PDB entry 4RHJ | X-ray diffraction, 1.80 A resolution | chain A

== Chain A ==
Protein: Arginase
Organism: Trypanosoma brucei brucei
Notes: EC 3.5.3.1
UniProt: Q581Y0 (Q581Y0_TRYB2); residue numbers follow UniProt; this construct covers 1-331
Sequence (351 residues; each row starts with the number of its first residue; numbers below 1 keep their minus sign (Met-19 is residue -19)):
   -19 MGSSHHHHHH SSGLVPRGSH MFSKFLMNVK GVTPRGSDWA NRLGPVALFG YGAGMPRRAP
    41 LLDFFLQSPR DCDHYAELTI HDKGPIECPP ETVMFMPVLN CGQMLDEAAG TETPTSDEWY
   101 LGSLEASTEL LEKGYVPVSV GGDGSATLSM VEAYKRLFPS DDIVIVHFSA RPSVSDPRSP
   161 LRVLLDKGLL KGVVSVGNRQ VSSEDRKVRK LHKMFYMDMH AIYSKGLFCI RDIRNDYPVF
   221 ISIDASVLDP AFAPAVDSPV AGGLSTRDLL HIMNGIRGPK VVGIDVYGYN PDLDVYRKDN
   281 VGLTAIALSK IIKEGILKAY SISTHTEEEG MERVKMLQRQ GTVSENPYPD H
Not modelled in the structure: -19 to -2, 200-210, 299-331
Construct notes: expression tag (-19 to 0)
From the paper describing this entry:
  - conformationally variable residues (order/disorder transition): His200 to Arg211

== In short ==
From the paper: conformational variability at His200.
Chain A is Arginase (Trypanosoma brucei brucei); the structure, Crystal structure of wild-type T. brucei
arginase-like protein in a reduced form, was determined by X-ray diffraction, deposited together with 4RHI,
4RHK, 4RHL, 4RHM and 4RHQ.
